PDB entry 3R9J | X-ray diffraction, 4.30 A resolution (low resolution: residue-level contacts below are approximate; hydrogen-bond / salt-bridge calls are withheld) | chains C and D of the 4 polymer chains in the assembly

[Chain C (and D)]
Name: Cell division topological specificity factor
Organism: Escherichia coli
Notes: chain D of this document is another copy of the same molecule, construct and numbering; everything in this record applies to it too
UniProt: P0A734 (MINE_ECOLI); numbering as in UniProt (aligned over 12-88)
Amino-acid sequence (77 residues; numbered 12 to 88; the number before each row is that of its first residue):
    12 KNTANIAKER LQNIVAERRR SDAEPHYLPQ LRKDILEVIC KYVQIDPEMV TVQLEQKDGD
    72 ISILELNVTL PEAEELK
Disordered / not traced: 12, 83-88
Sequence notes: engineered mutation Asn24 (Ile in P0A734)
What the authors report for this chain:
  - conformationally variable residues: Arg21 to Arg29
  - mutagenesis - T14A: abolished growth in response to MinC/MinD

[Chain C / chain D interface]
Contacting residue pairs (33):
  Leu42(C) with Ile50(D); Tyr53(D)
  Ile46(C) with Ile46(D); Ile50(D)
  Ile50(C) with Leu42(D)
  Tyr53(C) with Leu42(D)
  Ile72(C) with Leu81(D)
  Ser73(C) with Val79(D); Thr80(D); Leu81(D)
  Ile74(C) with Asn78(D); Val79(D); Thr80(D)
  Leu75(C) with Leu77(D); Asn78(D); Val79(D)
  Glu76(C) with Glu76(D); Leu77(D); Asn78(D)
  Leu77(C) with Leu75(D); Glu76(D); Leu77(D)
  Asn78(C) with Leu75(D); Glu76(D)
  Val79(C) with Ser73(D); Ile74(D); Leu75(D); Leu77(D)
  Thr80(C) with Ser73(D); Ile74(D)
  Leu81(C) with Ile72(D); Ser73(D); Leu75(D)
Other interface residues (no listed pair), chain C (18 interface residues in all): Leu47, Val54, Asp71, Pro82
Other interface residues (no listed pair), chain D (18 interface residues in all): Leu47, Val54, Asp71, Pro82

[Summary]
Chain C and chain D each contribute 18 residues to their interface. The paper reports that T14A of chain C
abolishes growth in response to MinC/MinD; conformational variability at Arg21(C).
Both chains are Cell division topological specificity factor (Escherichia coli). Entry 3R9J (4.3A resolution
structure of a MinD-MinE(I24N) protein complex) was determined by X-ray diffraction (same publication as
3R9I).
